Entry 3EQL (X-ray diffraction, 2.70 A resolution); this record covers chains B and D of the 6 polymer chains in the assembly.

== Chain B ==
Name: DNA-directed RNA polymerase subunit alpha
From: Thermus thermophilus
Notes: EC 2.7.7.6
UniProtKB: Q9Z9H6 (RPOA_THETH); residues 1-315 here = UniProt positions 1-315
Amino-acid sequence (315 residues; numbered 1 to 315; the number before each row is that of its first residue):
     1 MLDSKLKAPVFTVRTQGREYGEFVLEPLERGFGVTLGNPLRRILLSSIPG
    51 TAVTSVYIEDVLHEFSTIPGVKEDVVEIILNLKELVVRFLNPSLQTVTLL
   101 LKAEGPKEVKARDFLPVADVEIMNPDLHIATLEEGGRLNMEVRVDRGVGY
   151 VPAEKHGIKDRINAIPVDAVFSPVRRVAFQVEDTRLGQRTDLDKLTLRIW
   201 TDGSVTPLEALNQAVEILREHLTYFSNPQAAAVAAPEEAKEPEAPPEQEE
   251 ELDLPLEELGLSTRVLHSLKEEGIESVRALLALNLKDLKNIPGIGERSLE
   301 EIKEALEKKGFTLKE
Unresolved in the structure: 230-315

== Chain D ==
Name: DNA-directed RNA polymerase subunit beta'
From: Thermus thermophilus
Notes: EC 2.7.7.6
UniProtKB: Q8RQE8 (RPOC_THET8); numbering as in UniProt (aligned over 1-1524)
Amino-acid sequence (1524 residues; each row starts with the number of its first residue):
     1 MKKEVRKVRIALASPEKIRSWSYGEVEKPETINYRTLKPERDGLFDERIF
    51 GPIKDYECACGKYKRQRFEGKVCERCGVEVTKSIVRRYRMGHIELATPAA
   101 HIWFVKDVPSKIGTLLDLSATELEQVLYFSKYIVLDPKGAILNGVPVEKR
   151 QLLTDEEYRELRYGKQETYPLPPGVDALVKDGEEVVKGQELAPGVVSRLD
   201 GVALYRFPRRVRVEYVKKERAGLRLPLAAWVEKEAYKPGEILAELPEPYL
   251 FRAEEEGVVELKELEEGAFLVLRREDEPVATYFLPVGMTPLVVHGEIVEK
   301 GQPLAEAKGLLRMPRQVRAAQVEAEEEGETVYLTLFLEWTEPKDYRVQPH
   351 MNVVVPEGARVEAGDKIVAAIDPEEEVIAEAEGVVHLHEPASILVVKARV
   401 YPFEDDVEVSTGDRVAPGDVLADGGKVKSDVYGRVEVDLVRNVVRVVESY
   451 DIDARMGAEAIQQLLKELDLEALEKELLEEMKHPSRARRAKARKRLEVVR
   501 AFLDSGNRPEWMILEAVPVLPPDLRPMVQVDGGRFATSDLNDLYRRLINR
   551 NNRLKKLLAQGAPEIIIRNEKRMLQEAVDALLDNGRRGAPVTNPGSDRPL
   601 RSLTDILSGKQGRFRQNLLGKRVDYSGRSVIVVGPQLKLHQCGLPKRMAL
   651 ELFKPFLLKKMEEKGIAPNVKAARRMLERQRDIKDEVWDALEEVIHGKVV
   701 LLNRAPTLHRLGIQAFQPVLVEGQSIQLHPLVCEAFNADFDGDQMAVHVP
   751 LSSFAQAEARIQMLSAHNLLSPASGEPLAKPSRDIILGLYYITQVRKEKK
   801 GAGLEFATPEEALAAHERGEVALNAPIKVAGRETSVGRLKYVFANPDEAL
   851 LAVAHGIVDLQDVVTVRYMGKRLETSPGRILFARIVAEAVEDEKVAWELI
   901 QLDVPQEKNSLKDLVYQAFLRLGMEKTARLLDALKYYGFTFSTTSGITIG
   951 IDDAVIPEEKKQYLEEADRKLLQIEQAYEMGFLTDRERYDQILQLWTETT
  1001 EKVTQAVFKNFEENYPFNPLYVMAQSGARGNPQQIRQLCGLRGLMQKPSG
  1051 ETFEVPVRSSFREGLTVLEYFISSHGARKGGADTALRTADSGYLTRKLVD
  1101 VTHEIVVREADCGTTNYISVPLFQPDEVTRSLRLRKRADIEAGLYGRVLA
  1151 REVEVLGVRLEEGRYLSMDDVHLLIKAAEAGEIQEVPVRSPLTCQTRYGV
  1201 CQKCYGYDLSMARPVSIGEAVGIVAAQSIGEPGTQLTMRTFHTGGVAGAA
  1251 DITQGLPRVIELFEARRPKAKAVISEIDGVVRIEETEEKLSVFVESEGFS
  1301 KEYKLPKEARLLVKDGDYVEAGQPLTRGAIDPHQLLEAKGPEAVERYLVE
  1351 EIQKVYRAQGVKLHDKHIEIVVRQMMKYVEVTDPGDSRLLEGQVLEKWDV
  1401 EALNERLIAEGKTPVAWKPLLMGVTKSALSTKSWLSAASFQNTTHVLTEA
  1451 AIAGKKDELIGLKENVILGRLIPAGTGSDFVRFTQVVDQKTLKAIEEARK
  1501 EAVEAKERPAARRGVKREQPGKQA
Unresolved in the structure: 1, 208-390, 1506-1524
Bound ions: Zn2+ site 1: Cys-58, Cys-60, Cys-73, Cys-76; Mg2+: Asp-739, Asp-741, Asp-743; Zn2+ site 2: Cys-1112, Cys-1194, Cys-1201, Cys-1204
Residues lining bound ligands: Myxopyronin B (MXP): Leu-607, Lys-610, Gln-611, Leu-618, Leu-619, Gly-620, Lys-621, Val-1099, His-1103, Leu-1435, Ala-1438, Ser-1439, Thr-1443, Lys-1463, Val-1466, Ile-1467
What the authors report for this chain:
  - conformationally variable residues (loop rearrangement): Ser-602 to Lys-621

== Chain B / chain D interface ==
Contacting residue pairs (31; chain B residue first):
  Asp-74(B) with Arg-872(D), salt bridge
  Val-76(B) with Arg-872(D)
  Glu-77(B) with Arg-872(D)
  Leu-80(B) with Val-842(D), hydrophobic; Ala-844(D); Arg-867(D)
  Asn-81(B) with Arg-867(D), hydrogen bond
  Lys-83(B) with Val-842(D), hydrogen bond (side chain-backbone); Glu-848(D)
  Glu-84(B) with Asn-845(D); Arg-867(D), salt bridge
  Gly-149(B) with His-855(D)
  Tyr-150(B) with Phe-843(D); Ala-852(D), hydrophobic; His-855(D); Ile-857(D), hydrophobic
  Pro-152(B) with Ile-857(D), hydrophobic
  Glu-154(B) with Val-821(D); Lys-840(D), salt bridge
  Asp-168(B) with Val-842(D)
  Val-170(B) with Glu-848(D)
  Arg-175(B) with Asn-845(D); Leu-851(D)
  Arg-176(B) with Pro-846(D); Asp-847(D), salt bridge; Leu-850(D); Arg-884(D)
  Arg-185(B) with Glu-692(D), salt bridge; Leu-720(D), hydrogen bond (side chain-backbone)
  Gln-188(B) with Asp-685(D)
  Thr-190(B) with Glu-722(D), hydrogen bond
Other interface residues (no listed pair), chain B (21 interface residues in all): Leu-45, Ser-46, Phe-65
Other interface residues (no listed pair), chain D (25 interface residues in all): Val-719, Val-721, Phe-806, Leu-813

== In short ==
The interface between chain B and chain D involves 21 residues on one side and 25 on the other, with 4
hydrogen bonds and 5 salt bridges. Polar contacts include Asp-74(B)/Arg-872(D), Glu-84(B)/Arg-867(D) and
Glu-154(B)/Lys-840(D). Ligands of chain D: Myxopyronin B. Cys-58(D), Cys-60(D), Cys-73(D) and Cys-76(D)
coordinate Zn2+ site 1. From the paper: conformational variability at Ser-602(D).
Chain B is DNA-directed RNA polymerase subunit alpha and chain D is DNA-directed RNA polymerase subunit beta',
both from Thermus thermophilus; the structure, Crystal structure of the T. Thermophilus RNA polymerase
holoenzyme in complex with antibiotic myxopyronin, was determined by X-ray diffraction.
